3PJD - chains A and B; structure by X-ray diffraction, 2.50 A resolution.

# Chain A (and B)
Molecule: Enoyl-[acyl-carrier-protein] reductase [NADH]
From: Escherichia coli
Notes: EC 1.3.1.9; chain B of this document is another copy of the same molecule, construct and numbering; everything in this record applies to it too
Reference sequence: P0AEK4 (FABI_ECOLI); residue numbers follow UniProt; this construct covers 1-262
Chain sequence (270 residues; row label = number of the first residue in the row):
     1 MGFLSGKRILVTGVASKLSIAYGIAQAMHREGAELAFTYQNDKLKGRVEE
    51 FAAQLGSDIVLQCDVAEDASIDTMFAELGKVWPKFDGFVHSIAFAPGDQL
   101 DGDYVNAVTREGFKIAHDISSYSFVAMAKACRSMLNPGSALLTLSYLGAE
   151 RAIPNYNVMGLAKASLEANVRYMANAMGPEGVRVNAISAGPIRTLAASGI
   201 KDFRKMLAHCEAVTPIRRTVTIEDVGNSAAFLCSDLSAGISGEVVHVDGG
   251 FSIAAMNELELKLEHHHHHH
Unresolved in the structure: 1, 259-270
Sequence notes: engineered mutation Ala93 (Gly in P0AEK4); expression tag (263-270)
Swiss-Prot annotation at these positions:
  - active site (Proton acceptor): Tyr146, Tyr156
  - binding site (NAD(+)): Gly13, Ser19, Ile20, Gln40, Asp64, Val65, Ile92, Lys163, Ile192 to Ala196
  - binding site (substrate): Ala95
  - site (Involved in acyl-ACP binding): Lys201, Arg204, Lys205
  - mutagenesis: Tyr146 (Y146F: Large impact on catalysis, with kcat and kcat/Km for DD-ACP decreasing by around 50-fold compared with wild-type), Tyr156 (Y156F: No effect on substrate reduction), Met159 (M159T: Triclosan resistance), Lys201 (K201A: No effect on substrate reduction; K201E: Little activity toward DD-CoA and DD-ACP), Phe203 (F203L: Triclosan resistance), Arg204 (R204A: No effect on substrate reduction; R204E: Causes a further reduction in kcat/Km for reduction of DD-ACP without affecting kcat/Km for the DD-CoA substrate), Lys205 (K205A: No effect on substrate reduction; K205E: Causes a further reduction in kcat/Km for reduction of DD-ACP without affecting kcat/Km for the DD-CoA substrate ...), Ser241 (S241F: Produces temperature-sensitive phenotype)
Residues lining bound ligands:
  - NAD (nicotinamide-adenine-dinucleotide): Gly13, Val14, Ala15, Ser19, Ile20, Ala21, Gln40, Leu44, Cys63, Asp64, Val65, Ala66, Ser91, Ile92, Ala93, Phe94, Ile119, Leu144, Ser145, Tyr146, Met159, Lys163, Ala189, Gly190, Pro191, Ile192, Thr194, Leu195, Ala196, Ala197, Phe203
  - triclosan (TCL): Ala93, Phe94, Ala95, Leu100, Tyr146, Tyr156, Met159, Lys163, Pro191, Ala196, Ala197, Ile200, Phe203

# Chain A / chain B interface
Residue-residue contacts (85):
  Val65(A) with Arg110(B), hydrogen bond (backbone-side chain)
  Ala66(A) with Arg110(B), hydrogen bond (backbone-side chain)
  Glu67(A) with Arg110(B)
  Asp68(A) with Arg110(B), salt bridge
  Asp103(A) with Arg132(B), salt bridge; Ala176(B)
  Tyr104(A) with Val125(B), hydrophobic; Asn169(B), hydrogen bond; Tyr172(B), hydrophobic; Met173(B), hydrophobic
  Val105(A) with Lys129(B), hydrogen bond (backbone-side chain); Arg132(B); Ala176(B), hydrophobic; Met177(B), hydrophobic
  Asn106(A) with Lys129(B), hydrogen bond (backbone-side chain); Arg132(B), hydrogen bond
  Val108(A) with Tyr122(B), hydrophobic; Val125(B), hydrophobic; Lys129(B), hydrogen bond (backbone-side chain)
  Thr109(A) with Tyr122(B)
  Arg110(A) with Val65(B), hydrogen bond (side chain-backbone); Ala66(B); Glu67(B); Asp68(B), salt bridge; Asp118(B), salt bridge; Tyr122(B), hydrogen bond (backbone-side chain)
  Phe113(A) with His117(B); Ser121(B); Tyr122(B), hydrophobic; Ser165(B)
  Lys114(A) with Lys114(B)
  His117(A) with Phe113(B); His117(B); Ser165(B), hydrogen bond
  Asp118(A) with Arg110(B), salt bridge
  Ser121(A) with Phe113(B)
  Tyr122(A) with Thr109(B); Arg110(B), hydrogen bond (side chain-backbone); Phe113(B), hydrophobic
  Val125(A) with Tyr104(B), hydrophobic; Val108(B), hydrophobic
  Lys129(A) with Val105(B), hydrogen bond (side chain-backbone); Asn106(B), hydrogen bond (side chain-backbone); Val108(B), hydrogen bond (side chain-backbone)
  Arg132(A) with Asp103(B), salt bridge; Val105(B); Asn106(B), hydrogen bond
  Gly148(A) with Tyr172(B), hydrogen bond (backbone-side chain)
  Ala149(A) with Arg171(B), hydrogen bond (backbone-side chain)
  Glu150(A) with Arg171(B), hydrogen bond (backbone-side chain)
  Arg151(A) with Tyr172(B), hydrogen bond (backbone-side chain)
  Ala152(A) with Arg171(B); Tyr172(B); Asn175(B)
  Ile153(A) with Tyr172(B)
  Tyr156(A) with Tyr172(B)
  Asn157(A) with Tyr172(B)
  Gly160(A) with Tyr172(B)
  Leu161(A) with Ser165(B); Ala168(B), hydrophobic; Asn169(B); Tyr172(B), hydrophobic
  Ala164(A) with Ala164(B); Ala168(B), hydrophobic
  Ser165(A) with His117(B), hydrogen bond; Leu161(B)
  Ala168(A) with Ala164(B), hydrophobic
  Asn169(A) with Tyr104(B), hydrogen bond; Leu161(B)
  Arg171(A) with Ala149(B), hydrogen bond (side chain-backbone); Glu150(B), hydrogen bond (side chain-backbone); Ala152(B)
  Tyr172(A) with Tyr104(B), hydrophobic; Gly148(B), hydrogen bond (side chain-backbone); Arg151(B), hydrogen bond (side chain-backbone); Ala152(B); Ile153(B); Tyr156(B); Asn157(B); Gly160(B); Leu161(B), hydrophobic
  Met173(A) with Tyr104(B), hydrophobic
  Asn175(A) with Ala152(B)
  Ala176(A) with Asp103(B)
  Met177(A) with Val105(B), hydrophobic
Interface residues without a listed pair, chain A (41 interface residues in all): Ile71
Interface residues without a listed pair, chain B (42 interface residues in all): Ile71, Ala128

# Summary
41 residues of chain A and 42 residues of chain B are in contact, with 25 hydrogen bonds and 6 salt bridges.
Polar pairs include Asp68(A)-Arg110(B), Asp103(A)-Arg132(B) and Arg110(A)-Asp118(B). Ligands of chain A: NAD
and triclosan.
Chain A and chain B are both Enoyl-[acyl-carrier-protein] reductase [NADH] (Escherichia coli); the structure,
Structure of ENR G93A mutant-NAD+-Triclosan complex, was determined by X-ray diffraction, deposited together
with 3PJE and 3PJF.
